PDB entry 1Z7Q | X-ray diffraction, 3.22 A resolution | chains A and G of the 42 polymer chains in the assembly

== Chain A ==
Protein: Proteasome component C7-alpha
From: Saccharomyces cerevisiae
Notes: EC 3.4.25.1
UniProt: P21243 (PSA6_YEAST); residue numbers follow UniProt; this construct covers 1-252
Chain sequence (252 residues; numbered 1 to 252; the number before each row is that of its first residue):
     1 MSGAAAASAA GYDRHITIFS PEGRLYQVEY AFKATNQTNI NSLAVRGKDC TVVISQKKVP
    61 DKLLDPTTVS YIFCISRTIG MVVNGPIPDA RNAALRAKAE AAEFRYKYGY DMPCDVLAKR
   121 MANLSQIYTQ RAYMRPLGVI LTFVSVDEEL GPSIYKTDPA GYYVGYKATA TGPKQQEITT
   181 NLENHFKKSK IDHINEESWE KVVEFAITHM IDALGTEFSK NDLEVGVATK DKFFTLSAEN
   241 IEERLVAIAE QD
Unresolved in the structure: 1-9

== Chain G ==
Protein: Proteasome component C1
From: Saccharomyces cerevisiae
Notes: EC 3.4.25.1
UniProt: P21242 (PSA3_YEAST); numbering as in UniProt (aligned over 0-287)
Chain sequence (288 residues; numbered 0 to 287; the number before each row is that of its first residue; numbering starts at 0):
     0 MTSIGTGYDL SNSVFSPDGR NFQVEYAVKA VENGTTSIGI KCNDGVVFAV EKLITSKLLV
    60 PQKNVKIQVV DRHIGCVYSG LIPDGRHLVN RGREEAASFK KLYKTPIPIP AFADRLGQYV
   120 QAHTLYNSVR PFGVSTIFGG VDKNGAHLYM LEPSGSYWGY KGAATGKGRQ SAKAELEKLV
   180 DHHPEGLSAR EAVKQAAKII YLAHEDNKEK DFELEISWCS LSETNGLHKF VKGDLLQEAI
   240 DFAQKEINGD DDEDEDDSDN VMSSDDENAP VATNANATTD QEGDIHLE
Unresolved in the structure: 0-4, 248-287

== Interface between chain A and chain G ==
Pairs across the interface - 51 pairs, chain A then chain G:
  Asp13(A) - Tyr7(G)  hydrogen bond
  Arg14(A) - Gly6(G)  hydrogen bond (side chain-backbone)
  Arg14(A) - Tyr7(G)
  Arg14(A) - Val13(G)
  Gln27(A) - Val13(G)
  Gln27(A) - Phe14(G)  hydrogen bond (side chain-backbone)
  Tyr30(A) - Phe14(G)
  Tyr30(A) - Ser15(G)
  Tyr30(A) - Pro16(G)  hydrophobic
  Tyr30(A) - Gly18(G)
  Ala31(A) - Phe14(G)  hydrophobic
  Lys33(A) - Pro16(G)
  Lys33(A) - Asp17(G)
  Ala34(A) - Gly18(G)
  Gln37(A) - Asp17(G)  hydrogen bond (side chain-backbone)
  Gln37(A) - Gly18(G)
  Gln37(A) - Arg19(G)
  Lys62(A) - Lys160(G)
  Lys62(A) - Glu176(G)
  Leu63(A) - Tyr159(G)
  Leu63(A) - Lys160(G)  hydrogen bond (backbone-backbone)
  Leu63(A) - Gly161(G)
  Leu63(A) - Leu175(G)  hydrophobic
  Leu63(A) - Val179(G)  hydrophobic
  Leu64(A) - Trp157(G)
  Leu64(A) - Gly158(G)
  Leu64(A) - Tyr159(G)  hydrophobic
  Asp65(A) - Gly158(G)  hydrogen bond (backbone-backbone)
  Asp65(A) - Lys160(G)
  Thr68(A) - Trp157(G)
  Thr68(A) - Gly158(G)  hydrogen bond (side chain-backbone)
  Val69(A) - Trp157(G)  hydrophobic
  Tyr71(A) - Trp157(G)
  Ile87(A) - Ser155(G)
  Ile87(A) - Trp157(G)  hydrophobic
  Pro88(A) - Gln120(G)
  Pro88(A) - Ser153(G)
  Asp89(A) - Gln120(G)
  Arg91(A) - Gln117(G)  hydrogen bond (backbone-side chain)
  Arg91(A) - Tyr156(G)  hydrogen bond (side chain-backbone)
  Arg91(A) - Trp157(G)
  Asn92(A) - Gln117(G)
  Asn92(A) - Gln120(G)
  Leu95(A) - Gln117(G)
  Tyr133(A) - Tyr125(G)
  Met134(A) - Leu124(G)  hydrophobic
  Arg135(A) - Ser12(G)
  Arg135(A) - Thr123(G)  hydrogen bond (side chain-backbone)
  Arg135(A) - Leu124(G)
  Pro136(A) - Phe14(G)
  Leu137(A) - Leu124(G)  hydrophobic
Also at the interface, not in a pair above, chain A (29 interface residues in all): Asp61, Ser70, Gly138
Also at the interface, not in a pair above, chain G (30 interface residues in all): Asn20, Asp113, Gly154, Ala162

== Overview ==
29 residues of chain A face 30 of chain G across their interface, with 10 hydrogen bonds. Polar pairs include
Asp13(A)-Tyr7(G), Arg14(A)-Gly6(G) and Gln27(A)-Phe14(G).
Here chain A is Proteasome component C7-alpha and chain G is Proteasome component C1, both from Saccharomyces
cerevisiae. Entry 1Z7Q (Crystal structure of the 20s proteasome from yeast in complex with the proteasome
activator PA26 from ...) was determined by X-ray diffraction together with 1YA7, 1YAR and 1YAU from the same
study.
